7ZM7 - chains 2 and X of the 43 polymer chains in the assembly; structure by electron microscopy, 2.77 A resolution.

# Chain 2
Protein: NADH dehydrogenase subunit 2
Organism: Chaetomium thermophilum var. thermophilum DSM 1495
UniProtKB: G1DJ98 (G1DJ98_CHATD); residues 1-571 here = UniProt positions 1-571
Amino-acid sequence (571 residues; each row starts with the number of its first residue):
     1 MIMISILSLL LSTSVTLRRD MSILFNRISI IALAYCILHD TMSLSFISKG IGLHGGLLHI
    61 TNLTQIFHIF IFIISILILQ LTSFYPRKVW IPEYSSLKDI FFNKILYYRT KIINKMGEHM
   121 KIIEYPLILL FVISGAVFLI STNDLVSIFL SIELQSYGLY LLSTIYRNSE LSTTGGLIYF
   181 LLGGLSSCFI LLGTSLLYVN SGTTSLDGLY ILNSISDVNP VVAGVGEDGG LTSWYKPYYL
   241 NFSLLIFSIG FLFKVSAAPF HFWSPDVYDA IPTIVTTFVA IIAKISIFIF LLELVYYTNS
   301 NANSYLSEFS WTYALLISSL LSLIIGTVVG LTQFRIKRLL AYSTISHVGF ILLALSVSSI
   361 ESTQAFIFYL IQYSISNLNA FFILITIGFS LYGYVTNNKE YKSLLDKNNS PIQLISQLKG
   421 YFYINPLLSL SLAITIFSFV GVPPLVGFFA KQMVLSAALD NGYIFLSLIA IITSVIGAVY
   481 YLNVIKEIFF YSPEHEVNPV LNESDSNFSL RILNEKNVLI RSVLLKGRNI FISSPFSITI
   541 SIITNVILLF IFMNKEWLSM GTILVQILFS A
Disordered / not traced: 220-232
Ligand contacts: 1,2-diacyl-sn-glycero-3-phosphocholine (PC1): A34, I37, L38, T41, I69, I73, L77, I375, I542, I543, V546

# Chain X
Protein: NADH-ubiquinone oxidoreductase-like protein
Organism: Chaetomium thermophilum var. thermophilum DSM 1495
UniProtKB: G0S0S8 (G0S0S8_CHATD); numbering as in UniProt (aligned over 1-191)
Amino-acid sequence (191 residues; numbered 1 to 191; the number before each row is that of its first residue):
     1 MSNTPTQTYQ FPSKTVKTDY PLIDNDPHFT RVIRYARPSD YAHGLAAAAA GPAALWLMER
    61 ISPSQVGRGG FAKAMRLAGF IGLAGGFLYF YQRSILRFYG MSENAREVEM DMREMTDRVK
   121 AGLPLYGESR LSPAMQGVAA RQSRYSALFF GVMPWFNFVN HNQHGVDTAK YYQQAERELE
   181 AERLAREQAQ Q
Disordered / not traced: 1-3, 190-191

# Interface between chain 2 and chain X
Pairs across the interface (104):
  M1(2) with I81(X), hydrophobic; G85(X); F150(X), hydrogen bond (backbone-backbone); G151(X), hydrogen bond (backbone-backbone); V152(X), hydrogen bond (backbone-backbone)
  I2(2) with G151(X), hydrogen bond (backbone-backbone); V152(X)
  M3(2) with V152(X); M153(X), hydrophobic
  I4(2) with F80(X), hydrophobic; A84(X), hydrophobic; P154(X), hydrophobic
  S5(2) with I81(X)
  S8(2) with L77(X); F80(X)
  L9(2) with L77(X), hydrophobic
  S12(2) with K73(X), hydrogen bond (backbone-side chain); L77(X)
  V15(2) with K73(X)
  T16(2) with K73(X)
  R18(2) with G67(X); R68(X); G69(X); G70(X)
  D20(2) with V66(X); G67(X), hydrogen bond (side chain-backbone)
  M21(2) with G70(X); K73(X); A74(X), hydrophobic
  I23(2) with S64(X)
  L24(2) with E59(X); S64(X); V66(X), hydrophobic; G70(X); F71(X), hydrophobic
  F25(2) with K73(X); L77(X), hydrophobic
  R27(2) with L55(X); M58(X); E59(X), salt bridge; S62(X), hydrogen bond (side chain-backbone)
  I28(2) with A74(X); L77(X), hydrophobic
  I31(2) with G51(X); L55(X), hydrophobic; M58(X), hydrophobic
  Y35(2) with A47(X), hydrogen bond (side chain-backbone); A48(X), hydrogen bond (side chain-backbone); G51(X), hydrogen bond (side chain-backbone); I81(X), hydrophobic; G82(X)
  C36(2) with G151(X)
  L38(2) with A47(X), hydrophobic; Y89(X), hydrophobic
  H39(2) with G85(X), hydrogen bond (side chain-backbone); L88(X); Y89(X); Q92(X), hydrogen bond (backbone-side chain); G151(X)
  D40(2) with G151(X)
  M42(2) with Y89(X), hydrophobic; Q92(X); R93(X); L96(X)
  S43(2) with L148(X)
  S45(2) with M101(X)
  F46(2) with V16(X), hydrophobic; K17(X); M101(X), hydrophobic; L148(X), hydrophobic
  I47(2) with V16(X); K17(X), hydrogen bond (backbone-backbone)
  G50(2) with K14(X)
  I51(2) with V16(X), hydrophobic; R144(X); Y145(X), hydrophobic
  G52(2) with R144(X), hydrogen bond (backbone-side chain)
  L53(2) with R144(X); Y145(X); F149(X), hydrophobic
  H54(2) with R141(X); Q142(X), hydrogen bond; S146(X); M153(X); W155(X)
  G55(2) with R141(X)
  L58(2) with F149(X), hydrophobic; M153(X), hydrophobic
  I60(2) with L148(X)
  Q65(2) with L148(X)
  H68(2) with F149(X); V152(X)
  F84(2) with M58(X), hydrophobic; S62(X)
  Y85(2) with P63(X); S64(X), hydrogen bond (side chain-backbone)
  F101(2) with L57(X), hydrophobic; R60(X), hydrogen bond (backbone-side chain)
  R109(2) with Q65(X)
  I113(2) with Q65(X)
  K115(2) with Q65(X)
  V137(2) with V152(X), hydrophobic
  F138(2) with V152(X), hydrophobic
  S141(2) with F149(X)
Interface residues without a listed pair, chain 2 (52 interface residues in all): A32, S48, F72, I100
Interface residues without a listed pair, chain X (55 interface residues in all): T18, A50, P52, A54, I61, A78, G86

# Overview
The interface between chain 2 and chain X involves 52 residues on one side and 55 on the other, with 17
hydrogen bonds and 1 salt bridge. Among the polar pairs are R27(2)-E59(X), S12(2)-K73(X) and D20(2)-G67(X).
Chain 2 binds 1,2-diacyl-sn-glycero-3-phosphocholine.
Chain 2 is NADH dehydrogenase subunit 2 and chain X is NADH-ubiquinone oxidoreductase-like protein, both from
Chaetomium thermophilum var. thermophilum DSM 1495; the structure, CryoEM structure of mitochondrial complex I
from Chaetomium thermophilum (inhibited by DDM), was determined by electron microscopy, deposited together
with 7ZM8, 7ZMB, 7ZME, 7ZMG and 7ZMH.
